Entry 4GV7 (X-ray diffraction, 2.89 A resolution); this record covers chain A.

# Chain A
Protein: Poly [ADP-ribose] polymerase 1
Source organism: Homo sapiens
Notes: EC 2.4.2.30; fragment: Catalytic domain, '
UniProtKB: P09874 (PARP1_HUMAN); numbering as in UniProt (aligned over 662-1011)
Amino-acid sequence (358 residues; each row starts with the number of its first residue):
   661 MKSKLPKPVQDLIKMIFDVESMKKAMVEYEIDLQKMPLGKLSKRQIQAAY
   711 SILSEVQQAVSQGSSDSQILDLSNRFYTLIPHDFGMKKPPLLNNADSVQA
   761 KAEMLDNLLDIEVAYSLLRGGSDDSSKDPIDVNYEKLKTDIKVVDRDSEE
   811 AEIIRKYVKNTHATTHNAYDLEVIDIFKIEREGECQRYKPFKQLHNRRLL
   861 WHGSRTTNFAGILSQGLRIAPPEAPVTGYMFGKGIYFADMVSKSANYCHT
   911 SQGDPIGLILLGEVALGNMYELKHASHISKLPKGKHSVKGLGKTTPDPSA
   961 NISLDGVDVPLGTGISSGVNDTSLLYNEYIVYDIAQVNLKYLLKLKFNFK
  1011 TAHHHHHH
Disordered / not traced: 661-662, 1011-1018
Differences from the reference sequence: expression tag (661, 1012-1018)
Ligand contacts: 2-methylquinazolin-4(3H)-one (MEW): Trp-861, His-862, Gly-863, Tyr-889, Tyr-896, Phe-897, Ala-898, Lys-903, Ser-904, Tyr-907, Glu-988
UniProt features mapped onto this chain:
  - active site: Glu-988 (For poly [ADP-ribose] polymerase activity)
  - binding site (NAD(+)): His-862 to Ser-864, Gly-871, Arg-878, Ser-904
  - modified residue (Phosphoserine): Ser-782, Ser-786
  - cross-link: Lys-748 (Glycyl lysine isopeptide (Lys-Gly) (interchain with G-Cter in SUMO1))

# Summary
Bound to chain A: 2-methylquinazolin-4(3H)-one. From UniProt: active-site residue Glu-988 and 6 NAD+-binding
residues.
Chain A is Poly [ADP-ribose] polymerase 1 (Homo sapiens); the structure, Human ARTD1 (PARP1) - Catalytic
domain in complex with inhibitor ME0328, was determined by X-ray diffraction together with 4GV0, 4GV2 and 4GV4
from the same study.
